8GTT - chains F and G of the 7 polymer chains in the assembly; structure by electron microscopy, 3.20 A resolution.

== Chain F (and G) ==
Name: Pannexin-1
From: Homo sapiens
Notes: chain G of this document is another copy of the same molecule, construct and numbering; everything in this record applies to it too
UniProt: Q96RD7 (PANX1_HUMAN); residues 1-426 here = UniProt positions 1-426
Chain sequence (434 residues; numbered 1 to 434; the number before each row is that of its first residue):
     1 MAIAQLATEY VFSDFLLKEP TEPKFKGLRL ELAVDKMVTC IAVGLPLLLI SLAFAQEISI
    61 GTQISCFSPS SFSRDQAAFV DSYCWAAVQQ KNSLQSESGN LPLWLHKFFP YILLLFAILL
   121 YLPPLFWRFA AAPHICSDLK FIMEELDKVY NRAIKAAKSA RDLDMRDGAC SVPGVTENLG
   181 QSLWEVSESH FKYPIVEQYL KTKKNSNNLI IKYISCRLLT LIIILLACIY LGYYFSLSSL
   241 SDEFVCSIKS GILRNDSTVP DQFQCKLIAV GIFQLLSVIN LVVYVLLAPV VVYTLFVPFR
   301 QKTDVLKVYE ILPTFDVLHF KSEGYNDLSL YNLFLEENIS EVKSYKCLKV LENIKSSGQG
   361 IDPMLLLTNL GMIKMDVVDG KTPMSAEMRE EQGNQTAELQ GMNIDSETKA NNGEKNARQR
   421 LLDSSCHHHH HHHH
Unresolved in the structure: 1-25, 159-193, 356-361, 370-434
Cystine bridges: C66-C265, C84-C246
Differences from the reference sequence: engineered mutation R74 (Trp in Q96RD7), D75 (Arg in Q96RD7); expression tag (427-434)
UniProt features mapped onto this chain:
  - site: D376 to D379 (Cleavage)
  - modified residue: C40 (S-nitrosocysteine), Y199 (Phosphotyrosine), C347 (S-nitrosocysteine)
  - glycosylation: N255 (N-linked (GlcNAc...) asparagine)
What the authors report for this chain:
  - mutagenesis - K24A: decreased binding to ATP-gammaS
  - mutagenesis - K24A: decreased expression
  - mutagenesis - R128A: abolished binding to ATP-gammaS
  - mutagenesis - R128A: decreased stability

== Interface between chain F and chain G ==
Residue-residue contacts (53):
  R29(F) - P133(G)
  L48(F) - I118(G)  hydrophobic
  L52(F) - Y111(G)  hydrogen bond (backbone-side chain)
  L52(F) - L114(G)  hydrophobic
  Q56(F) - F54(G)
  E57(F) - I50(G)
  E57(F) - S51(G)
  E57(F) - F54(G)
  E57(F) - A55(G)
  E57(F) - Q63(G)
  I58(F) - Q63(G)  hydrogen bond (backbone-side chain)
  I58(F) - K107(G)
  I58(F) - P110(G)
  I58(F) - Y111(G)
  S59(F) - Q63(G)
  I60(F) - W85(G)
  S65(F) - F79(G)
  S65(F) - S82(G)
  F67(F) - F72(G)  hydrophobic
  F67(F) - Q76(G)
  F67(F) - F79(G)  hydrophobic
  F67(F) - L253(G)  hydrophobic
  F67(F) - V259(G)  hydrophobic
  S68(F) - Q76(G)  hydrogen bond (backbone-side chain)
  S70(F) - S71(G)  hydrogen bond (side chain-backbone)
  S70(F) - Q76(G)  hydrogen bond
  R74(F) - R74(G)
  R74(F) - D75(G)  salt bridge
  A77(F) - D75(G)
  S239(F) - Q90(G)
  E243(F) - Y83(G)
  E243(F) - S250(G)  hydrogen bond
  V245(F) - I252(G)  hydrophobic
  Q262(F) - I252(G)
  F263(F) - I252(G)
  Q264(F) - F79(G)
  Q264(F) - S250(G)
  Q264(F) - G251(G)
  Q264(F) - I252(G)  hydrogen bond (side chain-backbone)
  Q264(F) - L253(G)
  K266(F) - Y83(G)
  K266(F) - A86(G)
  I268(F) - S82(G)
  G271(F) - Q89(G)
  I272(F) - Y111(G)
  L275(F) - W104(G)  hydrophobic
  L275(F) - F108(G)  hydrophobic
  S340(F) - S137(G)
  K346(F) - S137(G)
  V350(F) - F141(G)  hydrophobic
  V350(F) - Y199(G)  hydrophobic
  N353(F) - T202(G)  hydrogen bond
  I354(F) - Q198(G)
Other interface residues (no listed pair), chain F (40 interface residues in all): A33, M37, A53, C66, P69, S73, L240, D242, L276, C347
Other interface residues (no listed pair), chain G (41 interface residues in all): S73, L122, L125, F129, H134, I248

== In short ==
40 residues of chain F face 41 of chain G across their interface; the contacts include 8 hydrogen bonds and 1
salt bridge. Polar contacts include R74(F)-D75(G), L52(F)-Y111(G) and I58(F)-Q63(G). From the paper: K24A of
chain F reduces binding to ATP-gammaS; K24A of chain F reduces expression.
Both chains are Pannexin-1 (Homo sapiens). Entry 8GTT (Cryo-EM structure of human Pannexin1 resembling
Pannexin2 pore with W74R/R75Dmutations) was determined by electron microscopy together with 8GTR and 8GTS from
the same study.
